Entry 8XCA (electron microscopy, 3.10 A resolution); this record covers chains A and D of the 4 polymer chains in the assembly.

# Chain A
Name: CasJ19
Sequence (908 residues; numbered 1 to 908; the number before each row is that of its first residue):
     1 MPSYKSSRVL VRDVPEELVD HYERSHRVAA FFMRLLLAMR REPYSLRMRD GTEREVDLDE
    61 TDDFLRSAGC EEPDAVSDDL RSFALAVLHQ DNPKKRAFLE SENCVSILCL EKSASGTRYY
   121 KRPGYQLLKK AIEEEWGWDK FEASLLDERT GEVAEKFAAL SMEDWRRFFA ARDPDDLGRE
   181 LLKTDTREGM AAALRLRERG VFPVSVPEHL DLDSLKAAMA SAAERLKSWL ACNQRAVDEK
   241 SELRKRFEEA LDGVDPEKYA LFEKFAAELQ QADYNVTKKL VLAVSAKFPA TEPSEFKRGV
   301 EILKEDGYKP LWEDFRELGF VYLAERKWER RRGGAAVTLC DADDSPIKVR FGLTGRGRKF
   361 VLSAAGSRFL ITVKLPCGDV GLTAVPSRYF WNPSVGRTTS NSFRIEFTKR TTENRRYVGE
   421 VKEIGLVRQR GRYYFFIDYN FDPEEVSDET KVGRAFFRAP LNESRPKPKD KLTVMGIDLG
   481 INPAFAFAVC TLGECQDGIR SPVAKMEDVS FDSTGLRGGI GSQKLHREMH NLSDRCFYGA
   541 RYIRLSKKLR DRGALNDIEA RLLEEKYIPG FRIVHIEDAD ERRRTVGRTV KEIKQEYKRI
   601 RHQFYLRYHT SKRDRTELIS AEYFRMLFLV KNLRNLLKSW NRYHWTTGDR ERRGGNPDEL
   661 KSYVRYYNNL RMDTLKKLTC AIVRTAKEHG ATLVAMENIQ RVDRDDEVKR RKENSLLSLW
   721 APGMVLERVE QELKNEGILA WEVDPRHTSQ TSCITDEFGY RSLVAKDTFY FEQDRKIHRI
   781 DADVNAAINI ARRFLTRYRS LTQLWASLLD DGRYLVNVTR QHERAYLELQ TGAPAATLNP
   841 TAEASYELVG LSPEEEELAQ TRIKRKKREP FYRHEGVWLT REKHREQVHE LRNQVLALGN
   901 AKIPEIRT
Disordered / not traced: 1, 129-176, 241-334, 647-654, 702-712, 831-908

# Chain D
Molecule: 44-nt DNA strand
Source organism: unclassified sequences
Sequence (44 nucleotides; each row starts with the number of its first residue; numbers below 1 keep their minus sign (DC-10 is residue -10)):
   -10 CTACGATATG CTTCCATCAG AGAACCTCAC CGCTAGACGG CTTG
Disordered / not traced: -10 to -9, 0-33

# How chain A and chain D interact
Contacting residue pairs - 17 pairs, chain A then chain D:
  Leu99(A) - DG-1(D)  sugar contact
  Glu100(A) - DG-1(D)  base contact
  Asn103(A) - DT-2(D)  base contact
  Asn103(A) - DG-1(D)  hydrogen bond to the base
  Ser106(A) - DA-3(D)  hydrogen bond to the phosphate
  Ser113(A) - DA-3(D)  phosphate contact
  Ala114(A) - DA-3(D)  hydrogen bond to the phosphate
  Ser115(A) - DA-3(D)  hydrogen bond to the phosphate
  Ser115(A) - DT-2(D)  hydrogen bond to the phosphate
  Gly116(A) - DT-2(D)  hydrogen bond to the phosphate
  Thr117(A) - DT-2(D)  phosphate contact
  Arg118(A) - DA-3(D)  phosphate contact
  Lys121(A) - DT-2(D)  hydrogen bond to the base
  Lys121(A) - DG-1(D)  sugar contact
  Arg122(A) - DG-1(D)  salt bridge to the phosphate
  Met190(A) - DT-2(D)  phosphate contact
  Leu212(A) - DT-4(D)  sugar contact
Interface residues without a listed pair, chain A (17 interface residues in all): Arg187, Lys216, Thr354

# Overview
17 residues of chain A and 4 residues of chain D are in contact; the contacts include 7 hydrogen bonds and 1
salt bridge. Among the polar pairs are Asn103(A)-DG-1(D), Lys121(A)-DT-2(D) and Ser106(A)-DA-3(D).
Chain A is CasJ19 and chain D is a 44-nt DNA strand (unclassified sequences); the structure, Cryo-EM structure
of Cas12o1, crRNA and target DNA complex, was determined by electron microscopy (same publication as 8XCC).
